5L5O - chains M and b of the 28 polymer chains in the assembly; structure by X-ray diffraction, 2.60 A resolution.

Chain M:
Protein: Proteasome subunit beta type-7
From: Saccharomyces cerevisiae (strain ATCC 204508 / S288c)
Notes: EC 3.4.25.1
UniProtKB: P30657 (PSB7_YEAST); residues -12 to 233 here correspond to UniProt positions 21-266 (UniProt number = residue number + 33)
Chain sequence (246 residues; row label = number of the first residue in the row; numbers below 1 keep their minus sign (Thr-12 is residue -12)):
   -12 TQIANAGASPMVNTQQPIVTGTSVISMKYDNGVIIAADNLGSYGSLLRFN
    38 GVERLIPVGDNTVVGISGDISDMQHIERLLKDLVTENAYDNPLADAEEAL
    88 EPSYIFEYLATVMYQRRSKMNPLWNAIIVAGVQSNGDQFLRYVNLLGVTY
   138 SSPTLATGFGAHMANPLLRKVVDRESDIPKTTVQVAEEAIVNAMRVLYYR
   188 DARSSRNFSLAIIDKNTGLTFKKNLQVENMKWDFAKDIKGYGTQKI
Disordered / not traced: -12 to 0

Chain b:
Protein: Proteasome subunit beta type-1
From: Saccharomyces cerevisiae (strain ATCC 204508 / S288c)
Notes: EC 3.4.25.1
UniProtKB: P38624 (PSB1_YEAST); residues 1-196 here correspond to UniProt positions 20-215 (UniProt number = residue number + 19)
Chain sequence (196 residues; numbered 1 to 196; the number before each row is that of its first residue):
     1 TSIMAVTFKDGVILGADSRTTTGAYIANRVTDKLTRVHDKIWCCRSGSAA
    51 DTQAIADIVQYHLELYTSQYGTPSTETAASVFKELCYENKDNLTAGIIVA
   101 GYDDKNKGEVYTIPLGGSVHKLPYAIAGSGSTFIYGYCDKNFRENMSKEE
   151 TVDFIKHSLSQAIKWDGSSGGVIRMVVLTAAGVERLIFYPDEYEQL
Swiss-Prot annotation at these positions:
  - active site: Thr1 (Nucleophile)

Interface between chain M and chain b:
Pairs across the interface - 60 pairs, chain M then chain b:
  Ser32(M) - Trp165(b)
  Ser32(M) - Asp166(b)
  Ser32(M) - Gly167(b)  hydrogen bond (backbone-backbone)
  Leu33(M) - Phe133(b)  hydrophobic
  Leu33(M) - Trp165(b)
  Leu34(M) - Lys164(b)
  Leu34(M) - Trp165(b)  hydrogen bond (backbone-backbone)
  Leu34(M) - Gly167(b)
  Arg35(M) - Trp165(b)
  Phe146(M) - Ala24(b)
  Phe146(M) - Tyr25(b)
  Tyr185(M) - Glu194(b)  hydrogen bond
  Tyr186(M) - Ile26(b)
  Tyr186(M) - Arg29(b)
  Arg187(M) - Ala24(b)
  Arg187(M) - Tyr25(b)
  Arg187(M) - Ile26(b)  hydrogen bond (backbone-backbone)
  Arg187(M) - Ala27(b)  hydrogen bond (side chain-backbone)
  Arg187(M) - Asn28(b)
  Arg187(M) - Arg29(b)
  Asp188(M) - Ala24(b)
  Asp188(M) - Ile26(b)
  Ala189(M) - Arg19(b)
  Ala189(M) - Ala24(b)  hydrogen bond (backbone-backbone)
  Ala189(M) - Ile26(b)
  Ala189(M) - Gly167(b)
  Arg190(M) - Gly167(b)
  Arg193(M) - Asp191(b)  salt bridge
  Arg193(M) - Glu194(b)  salt bridge
  Lys218(M) - Arg29(b)  hydrogen bond (backbone-side chain)
  Trp219(M) - Arg29(b)
  Trp219(M) - Gly171(b)
  Trp219(M) - Val172(b)  hydrophobic
  Trp219(M) - Tyr189(b)
  Trp219(M) - Pro190(b)
  Asp220(M) - Tyr189(b)
  Phe221(M) - Arg29(b)
  Phe221(M) - Val30(b)  hydrophobic
  Ala222(M) - Val30(b)  hydrophobic
  Ala222(M) - Arg174(b)  hydrogen bond (backbone-side chain)
  Lys223(M) - Ile187(b)
  Lys223(M) - Tyr189(b)
  Ile225(M) - Val30(b)  hydrophobic
  Ile225(M) - Arg174(b)
  Lys226(M) - Asp32(b)
  Gly227(M) - Asp32(b)  hydrogen bond (backbone-side chain)
  Tyr228(M) - Thr35(b)
  Tyr228(M) - Arg45(b)
  Tyr228(M) - Gln53(b)  hydrogen bond (side chain-backbone)
  Tyr228(M) - Ala56(b)
  Tyr228(M) - Asp57(b)  hydrogen bond
  Gln231(M) - Asp32(b)
  Gln231(M) - Leu34(b)
  Gln231(M) - Thr35(b)
  Gln231(M) - Arg36(b)  hydrogen bond (side chain-backbone)
  Gln231(M) - Trp42(b)
  Gln231(M) - Arg185(b)
  Ile233(M) - Arg36(b)
  Ile233(M) - Trp42(b)
  Ile233(M) - Arg185(b)  hydrogen bond (backbone-side chain)
Other interface residues (no listed pair), chain M (26 interface residues in all): Asn37, Met150
Other interface residues (no listed pair), chain b (35 interface residues in all): Thr21, Gly23, Ile163, Ser168

Summary:
The interface between chain M and chain b involves 26 residues on one side and 35 on the other, with 13
hydrogen bonds and 2 salt bridges. Polar pairs include Arg193(M)-Asp191(b), Arg193(M)-Glu194(b) and
Tyr185(M)-Glu194(b). UniProt lists active-site residue Thr1(b) on chain b.
Chain M is Proteasome subunit beta type-7 and chain b is Proteasome subunit beta type-1, both from
Saccharomyces cerevisiae (strain ATCC 204508 / S288c); the structure, Yeast 20S proteasome with human beta5i
(1-138) and human beta6 (97-111; 118-133) in complex with epoxyketone ..., was determined by X-ray diffraction
(same publication as 5L52, 5L54, 5L55, 5L5A, 5L5B, 5L5D and 30 further entries).
